5H40 - chain A; structure by X-ray diffraction, 2.20 A resolution.

Chain A:
Name: Uncharacterized protein
From: Clostridium phytofermentans ISDg
Notes: EC 2.4.1.333
UniProt: A9KJS6 (A9KJS6_CLOPH); residue numbers follow UniProt; this construct covers 2-1113
Chain sequence (1122 residues; row label = number of the first residue in the row; numbering starts at 0):
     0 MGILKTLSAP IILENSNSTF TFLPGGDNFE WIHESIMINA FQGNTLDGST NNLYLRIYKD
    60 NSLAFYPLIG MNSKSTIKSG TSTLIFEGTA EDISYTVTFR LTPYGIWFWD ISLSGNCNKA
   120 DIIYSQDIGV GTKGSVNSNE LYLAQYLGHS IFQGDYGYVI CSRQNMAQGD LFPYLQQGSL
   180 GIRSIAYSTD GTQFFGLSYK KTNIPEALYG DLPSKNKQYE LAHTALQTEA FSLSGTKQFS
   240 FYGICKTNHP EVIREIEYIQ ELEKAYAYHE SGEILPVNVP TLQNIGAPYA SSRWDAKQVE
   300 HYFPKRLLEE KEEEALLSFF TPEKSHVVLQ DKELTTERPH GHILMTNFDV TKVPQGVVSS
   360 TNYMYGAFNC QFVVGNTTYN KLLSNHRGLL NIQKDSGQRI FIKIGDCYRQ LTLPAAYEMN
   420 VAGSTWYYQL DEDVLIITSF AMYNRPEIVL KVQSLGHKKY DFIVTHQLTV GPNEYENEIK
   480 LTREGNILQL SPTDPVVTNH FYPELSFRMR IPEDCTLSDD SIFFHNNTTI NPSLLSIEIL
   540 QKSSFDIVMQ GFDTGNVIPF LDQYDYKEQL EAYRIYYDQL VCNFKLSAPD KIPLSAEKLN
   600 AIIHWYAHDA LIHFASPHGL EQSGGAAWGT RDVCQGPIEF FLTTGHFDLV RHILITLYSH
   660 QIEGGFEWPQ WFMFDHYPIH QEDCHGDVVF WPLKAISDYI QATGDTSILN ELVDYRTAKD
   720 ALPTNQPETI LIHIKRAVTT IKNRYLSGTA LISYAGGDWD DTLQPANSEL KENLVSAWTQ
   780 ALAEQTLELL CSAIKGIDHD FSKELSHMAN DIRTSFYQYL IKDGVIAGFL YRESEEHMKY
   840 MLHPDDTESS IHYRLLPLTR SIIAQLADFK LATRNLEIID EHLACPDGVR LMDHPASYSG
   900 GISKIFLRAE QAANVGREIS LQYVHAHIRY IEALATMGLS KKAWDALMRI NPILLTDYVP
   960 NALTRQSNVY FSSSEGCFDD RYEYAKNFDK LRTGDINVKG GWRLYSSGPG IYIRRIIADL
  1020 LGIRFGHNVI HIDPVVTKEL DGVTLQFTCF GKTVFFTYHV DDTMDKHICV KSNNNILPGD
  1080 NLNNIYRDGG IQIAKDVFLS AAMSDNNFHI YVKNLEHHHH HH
Not modelled in the structure: 0, 1114-1121
Construct notes: expression tag (0-1, 1114-1121)
Modified residues: Mse0 (selenomethionine); Mse36, Mse70, Mse165, Mse344, Mse363, Mse418, Mse441, Mse508, Mse548, Mse672, Mse807, Mse837, Mse840, Mse891, Mse936, Mse947, Mse1063, Mse1102 (selenomethionine; parent Met)
Bound ions: Ca2+ near Asp1040 (its only coordinating residue here)
What the authors report for this chain:
  - catalytic residues: Asp760 (by similarity / conservation)

Overview:
From the paper: the catalytic residue Asp760.
Chain A is Uncharacterized protein (Clostridium phytofermentans ISDg); the structure, Crystal Structure of
1,2-beta-oligoglucan phosphorylase from Lachnoclostridium phytofermentans in complex with sophorose, was
determined by X-ray diffraction, deposited together with 5H3Z.
